4L0Y - chains A and C of the 4 polymer chains in the assembly; structure by X-ray diffraction, 2.50 A resolution.

Chain A:
Protein: Runt-related transcription factor 1
Source organism: Mus musculus
Reference sequence: Q03347 (RUNX1_MOUSE); residue numbers follow UniProt; this construct covers 1-242
Chain sequence (242 residues; each row starts with the number of its first residue):
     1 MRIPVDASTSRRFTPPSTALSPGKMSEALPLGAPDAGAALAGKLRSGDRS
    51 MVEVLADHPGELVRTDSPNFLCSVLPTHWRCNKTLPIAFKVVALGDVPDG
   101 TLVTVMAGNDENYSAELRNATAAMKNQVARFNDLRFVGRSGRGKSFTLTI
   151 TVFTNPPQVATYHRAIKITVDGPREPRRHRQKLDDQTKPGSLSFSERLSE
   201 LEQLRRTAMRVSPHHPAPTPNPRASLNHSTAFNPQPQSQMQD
Not modelled in the structure: 1-49, 178-242
Construct notes: conflict Ala36 (Gly in Q03347), Ala38 (Pro in Q03347), Gly42 (Ser in Q03347)
Swiss-Prot annotation at these positions:
  - region (Interaction with DNA): Arg80 to Thr84, Arg135 to Gly143, Ile168 to Arg177
  - binding site (chloride): Asn112, Glu116, Arg139, Val170
  - modified residue: Thr14 (Phosphothreonine), Ser21 (Phosphoserine), Lys24 (N6-acetyllysine), Lys43 (N6-acetyllysine), Ser193 (Phosphoserine), Ser212 (Phosphoserine)
  - mutagenesis: Arg80 (R80A: Interferes with DNA-binding), Asn109 (N109A: Interferes with heterodimerization), Tyr113 (Y113A: Interferes with heterodimerization), Arg142 (R142A: Interferes with DNA-binding), Lys144 (K144M: Interferes with DNA-binding), Thr149 (T149A: Interferes with heterodimerization), Val170 (V170A: No effect), Asp171 (D171A: Interferes with DNA-binding), Arg174 (R174A: Interferes with DNA-binding), Arg177 (R177A: Interferes with DNA-binding)
What the authors report for this chain:
  - mutagenesis - R205E: abolished binding to cooperative DNA binding by Ets1
  - mutagenesis - S199P: abolished binding to Ets1276-441

Chain C:
Molecule: 16-nt DNA strand
Sequence (16 nucleotides; row label = number of the first residue in the row):
     1 GGAAGCCACATCCTCT

Interface between chain A and chain C:
Contacting residue pairs (15; chain A residue first):
  His78(A) with DG5(C), phosphate contact
  Arg139(A) with DC6(C), phosphate contact
  Arg142(A) with DA3(C), hydrogen bond to the base; DA4(C), hydrogen bond to the sugar; DG5(C), sugar contact
  Gly143(A) with DG5(C), hydrogen bond to the phosphate
  Lys167(A) with DG5(C), salt bridge to the phosphate
  Thr169(A) with DG5(C), phosphate contact; DC6(C), phosphate contact
  Val170(A) with DC6(C), hydrogen bond to the phosphate; DC7(C), base contact
  Asp171(A) with DC6(C), hydrogen bond to the base; DC7(C), hydrogen bond to the base
  Arg174(A) with DC6(C), base contact
  Arg177(A) with DG5(C), base contact

Overview:
10 residues of chain A and 5 residues of chain C are in contact; the contacts include 6 hydrogen bonds and 1
salt bridge. Among the polar pairs are Arg142(A)-DA3(C), Asp171(A)-DC6(C) and Asp171(A)-DC7(C). The paper
reports that R205E of chain A abolishes binding to cooperative DNA binding by Ets1; S199P of chain A abolishes
binding to Ets1276-441.
Here chain A is Runt-related transcription factor 1 (Mus musculus) and chain C is a 16-nt DNA strand. Entry
4L0Y (Crystal structure of Runx1 and Ets1 bound to TCR alpha promoter (crystal form 1)) was determined by
X-ray diffraction (same publication as 4L0Z and 4L18).
